3BIU - chains L and H of the 3 polymer chains in the assembly; structure by X-ray diffraction, 2.30 A resolution.

== Chain L ==
Molecule: Thrombin light chain
Organism: Homo sapiens
Notes: EC 3.4.21.5
UniProt: P00734 (THRB_HUMAN); residues 1-14 here correspond to UniProt positions 336-349 (UniProt number = residue number + 335)
Chain sequence (29 residues; row label = number of the first residue in the row; a row labelled like 14A-14L holds insertion residues (14A, then the next letters in order)):
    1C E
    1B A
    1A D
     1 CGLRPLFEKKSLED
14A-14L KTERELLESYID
Not modelled in the structure: 1C

== Chain H ==
Molecule: Thrombin heavy chain
Organism: Homo sapiens
Notes: EC 3.4.21.5
UniProt: P00734 (THRB_HUMAN); the construct lacks a stretch of the UniProt sequence and is renumbered around it, so the offset changes along the chain: 16-36 = UniProt 364-384; 37-60 = UniProt 386-409; 61-77 = UniProt 419-435; 78-97 = UniProt 437-456; 7 more segments
Chain sequence (257 residues; numbered 16 to 245 plus 30 insertion-coded residues; 3 numbers in that range are skipped by the numbering (no residue carries them; nothing is unmodelled there); the number before each row is that of its first residue; a row labelled like 60A-60I holds insertion residues (60A, then the next letters in order)):
    16 IVEGSDAEIGMSPWQVMLFRK
   36A S
    37 PQELLCGASLISDRWVLTAAHCLL
60A-60I YPPWDKNFT
    61 ENDLLVRIGKHSRTRYE
   77A R
    78 NIEKISMLEKIYIHPRYNWR
   97A E
    98 NLDRDIALMKLKKPVAFSDYIHPVCLPDRETA
129A-129C ASL
   130 LQAGYKGRVTGWGNLKET
147A-147G WTANVGK
   150 GQPSVLQVVNLPIVERPVCKDSTRIRITDNMFCAG
  184A Y
   185 KP
186A-186D DEGK
   187 RGDACEGDSGGPFVMKSP
204A-204B FN
   205 NRWYQMGIVSWGE
   219 GCD
  221A R
   222 DGKYGFYTHVFRLKKWIQKVIDQF
Not modelled in the structure: 147A-147G
Modified residues: Asn60G (glycosylation site)
UniProt features mapped onto this chain:
  - region: Ala183 to Val200 (High affinity receptor-binding region which is also known as the TP508 peptide)
  - active site (Charge relay system): His57, Asp102, Ser195
  - glycosylation: Asn60G (N-linked (GlcNAc...) (complex) asparagine)
Cystine bridges: Cys42-Cys58, Cys168-Cys182, Cys191-Cys220

== Interface between chain L and chain H ==
Disulfides between the chains: Cys1(L)-Cys122(H)
Pairs across the interface - 56 pairs, chain L then chain H:
  Cys1(L) - Pro120(H)
  Cys1(L) - Val121(H)
  Cys1(L) - Cys122(H)  disulfide
  Cys1(L) - Arg206(H)  hydrogen bond (backbone-side chain)
  Asp1A(L) - His119(H)  salt bridge
  Asp1A(L) - Arg206(H)
  Ala1B(L) - Arg206(H)
  Gly2(L) - Trp29(H)
  Gly2(L) - Pro120(H)  hydrogen bond (backbone-backbone)
  Gly2(L) - Val121(H)
  Gly2(L) - Cys122(H)
  Gly2(L) - Arg206(H)
  Gly2(L) - Trp207(H)  hydrogen bond (backbone-backbone)
  Leu3(L) - His119(H)  hydrogen bond (backbone-side chain)
  Leu3(L) - Arg206(H)
  Arg4(L) - Gly25(H)
  Arg4(L) - Met26(H)  hydrogen bond (side chain-backbone)
  Arg4(L) - Pro28(H)
  Arg4(L) - Trp29(H)
  Arg4(L) - Arg137(H)
  Arg4(L) - Trp207(H)
  Pro5(L) - Ser115(H)
  Pro5(L) - Asp116(H)
  Leu6(L) - Asp116(H)
  Phe7(L) - Glu23(H)
  Phe7(L) - Ile24(H)
  Phe7(L) - Gly25(H)
  Phe7(L) - Met26(H)
  Glu8(L) - Lys202(H)  salt bridge
  Glu8(L) - Trp207(H)  hydrogen bond
  Asp14(L) - Glu23(H)
  Asp14(L) - Met26(H)
  Asp14(L) - Arg137(H)  salt bridge
  Asp14(L) - Trp207(H)
  Lys14A(L) - Glu23(H)  hydrogen bond (backbone-side chain)
  Thr14B(L) - Arg137(H)  hydrogen bond
  Thr14B(L) - Asn159(H)  hydrogen bond
  Glu14C(L) - Arg137(H)
  Glu14C(L) - Lys202(H)  salt bridge
  Glu14E(L) - Lys135(H)  salt bridge
  Glu14E(L) - Asn159(H)  hydrogen bond
  Glu14E(L) - Tyr184A(H)  hydrogen bond
  Leu14F(L) - Lys135(H)
  Leu14F(L) - Gly136(H)
  Leu14F(L) - Asn159(H)
  Leu14F(L) - Trp207(H)  hydrophobic
  Ser14I(L) - Gly133(H)
  Ser14I(L) - Tyr134(H)
  Ser14I(L) - Lys135(H)  hydrogen bond (side chain-backbone)
  Tyr14J(L) - Tyr134(H)  hydrophobic
  Tyr14J(L) - Lys135(H)  hydrogen bond (side chain-backbone)
  Tyr14J(L) - Met201(H)
  Tyr14J(L) - Lys202(H)  hydrogen bond (side chain-backbone)
  Ile14K(L) - Tyr134(H)  hydrophobic
  Asp14L(L) - Gln131(H)  hydrogen bond
  Asp14L(L) - Tyr134(H)  hydrogen bond
Also at the interface, not in a pair above, chain L (22 interface residues in all): Lys9, Leu14G
Also at the interface, not in a pair above, chain H (28 interface residues in all): Tyr117, Lys186D, Pro204, Asn205

== In short ==
22 residues of chain L and 28 residues of chain H are in contact, with 1 disulfide bond, 16 hydrogen bonds and
5 salt bridges. Among the polar pairs are Asp1A(L)-His119(H), Glu8(L)-Lys202(H) and Glu14E(L)-Lys135(H). From
UniProt: 3 active-site residues on chain H.
Here chain L is Thrombin light chain and chain H is Thrombin heavy chain, both from Homo sapiens. Entry 3BIU
(Human thrombin-in complex with UB-THR10) was determined by X-ray diffraction, deposited together with 3BIV.
